3OEH - chains G and I of the 9 polymer chains in the assembly; structure by X-ray diffraction, 3.00 A resolution.

[Chain G]
Protein: ATP synthase subunit gamma
Source organism: Saccharomyces cerevisiae
Notes: EC 3.6.3.14
UniProt: P38077 (ATPG_YEAST); residues 1-278 here correspond to UniProt positions 34-311 (UniProt number = residue number + 33)
Chain sequence (278 residues; row label = number of the first residue in the row):
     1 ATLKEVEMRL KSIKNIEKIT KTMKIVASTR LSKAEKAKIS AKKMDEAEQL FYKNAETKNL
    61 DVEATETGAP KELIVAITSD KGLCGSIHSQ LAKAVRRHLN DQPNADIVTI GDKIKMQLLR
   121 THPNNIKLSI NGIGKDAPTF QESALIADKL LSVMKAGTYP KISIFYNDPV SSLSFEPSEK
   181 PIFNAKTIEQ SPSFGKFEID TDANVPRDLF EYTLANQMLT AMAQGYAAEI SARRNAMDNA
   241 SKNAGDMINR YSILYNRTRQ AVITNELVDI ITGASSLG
Unresolved in the structure: 61-70, 277-278

[Chain I]
Protein: ATP synthase subunit epsilon
Source organism: Saccharomyces cerevisiae
Notes: EC 3.6.3.14
UniProt: P21306 (ATP5E_YEAST); residues 1-61 here correspond to UniProt positions 2-62 (UniProt number = residue number + 1)
Chain sequence (61 residues; numbered 1 to 61; the number before each row is that of its first residue):
     1 SAWRKAGISY AAYLNVAAQA IRSSLKTELQ TASVLNRSQT DAFYTQYKNG TAASEPTPIT
    61 K
Unresolved in the structure: 1-7, 24-25, 50-52
Curated features (UniProtKB/Swiss-Prot):
  - modified residue: Thr-51 (Phosphothreonine)

[How chain G and chain I interact]
Residue-residue contacts (43; chain G residue first):
  Lys-33(G) with Ser-33(I)
  Lys-115(G) with Tyr-47(I), hydrogen bond
  Leu-119(G) with Tyr-47(I), hydrophobic; Ala-53(I)
  Asn-124(G) with Asn-49(I)
  Ile-126(G) with Tyr-47(I)
  Lys-127(G) with Gln-46(I); Tyr-47(I), hydrogen bond (backbone-backbone)
  Leu-128(G) with Thr-45(I); Gln-46(I)
  Ser-129(G) with Phe-43(I); Tyr-44(I); Thr-45(I), hydrogen bond (backbone-backbone)
  Ile-130(G) with Tyr-44(I), hydrophobic
  Asn-131(G) with Asp-41(I); Ala-42(I); Phe-43(I), hydrogen bond (backbone-backbone)
  Gly-132(G) with Asp-41(I)
  Lys-135(G) with Asp-41(I), salt bridge
  Asp-136(G) with Asn-36(I), hydrogen bond
  Thr-139(G) with Arg-37(I)
  Gln-141(G) with Asn-15(I); Gln-19(I); Arg-37(I); Ser-38(I)
  Glu-142(G) with Gln-39(I); Thr-40(I); Asp-41(I)
  Ala-144(G) with Ala-11(I), hydrophobic
  Leu-145(G) with Asn-15(I); Lys-61(I)
  Asp-148(G) with Ser-9(I), hydrogen bond; Ala-12(I)
  Lys-149(G) with Tyr-44(I)
  Leu-151(G) with Ser-9(I)
  Val-153(G) with Gln-46(I)
  Asp-208(G) with Tyr-10(I)
  Glu-211(G) with Ser-9(I); Tyr-10(I), hydrogen bond (side chain-backbone); Ala-11(I)
  Tyr-212(G) with Tyr-10(I), hydrophobic; Leu-14(I), hydrophobic
  Ala-215(G) with Ala-11(I), hydrophobic
Other interface residues (no listed pair), chain G (28 interface residues in all): Pro-123, Phe-140
Other interface residues (no listed pair), chain I (25 interface residues in all): Ile-8, Lys-48

[In short]
28 residues of chain G face 25 of chain I across their interface; the contacts include 7 hydrogen bonds and 1
salt bridge. Polar contacts include Lys-135(G)/Asp-41(I), Lys-115(G)/Tyr-47(I) and Asp-136(G)/Asn-36(I).
Here chain G is ATP synthase subunit gamma and chain I is ATP synthase subunit epsilon, both from
Saccharomyces cerevisiae. Entry 3OEH (Structure of four mutant forms of yeast F1 ATPase: beta-V279F) was
determined by X-ray diffraction, deposited together with 3OE7 and 3OFN.
